Entry 2IOP (X-ray diffraction, 3.55 A resolution); this record covers chains A and B.

# Chain A (and B)
Molecule: Chaperone protein htpG
From: Escherichia coli
Notes: chain B of this document is another copy of the same molecule, construct and numbering; everything in this record applies to it too
UniProtKB: P0A6Z3 (HTPG_ECOLI); residues 1-624 here = UniProt positions 1-624
Sequence (624 residues; each row starts with the number of its first residue):
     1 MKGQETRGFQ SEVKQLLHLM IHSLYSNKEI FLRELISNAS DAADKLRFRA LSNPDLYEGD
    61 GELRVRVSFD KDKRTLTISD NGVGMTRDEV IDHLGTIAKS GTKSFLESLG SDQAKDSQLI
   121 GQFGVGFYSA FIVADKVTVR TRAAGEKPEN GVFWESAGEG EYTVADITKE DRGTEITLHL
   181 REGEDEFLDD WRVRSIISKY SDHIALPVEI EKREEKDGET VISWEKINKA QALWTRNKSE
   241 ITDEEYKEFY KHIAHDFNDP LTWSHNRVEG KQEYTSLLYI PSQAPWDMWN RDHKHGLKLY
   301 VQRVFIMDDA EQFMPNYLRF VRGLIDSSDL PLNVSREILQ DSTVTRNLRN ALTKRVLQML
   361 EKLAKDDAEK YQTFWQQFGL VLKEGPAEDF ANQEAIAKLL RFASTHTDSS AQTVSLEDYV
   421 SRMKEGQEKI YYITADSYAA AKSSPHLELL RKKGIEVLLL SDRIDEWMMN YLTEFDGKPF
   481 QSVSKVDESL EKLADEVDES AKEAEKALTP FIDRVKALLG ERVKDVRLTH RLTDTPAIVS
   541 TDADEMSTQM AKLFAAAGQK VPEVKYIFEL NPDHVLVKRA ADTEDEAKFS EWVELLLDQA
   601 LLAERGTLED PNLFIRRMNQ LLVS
Disordered / not traced: 494-499 (chain B: 118-120, 494-499)
Residues lining bound ligands: ADP (adenosine-5'-diphosphate): Asn38, Ala39, Ala42, Lys45, Asp80, Gly84, Met85, His93, Thr96, Ile97, Ala98, Lys99, Gly126, Phe127, Tyr128, Thr174
What the authors report for this chain:
  - self-association interface (contacts with another copy of this molecule): Leu106 to Asp112
  - conformationally variable residues (loop rearrangement): Lys99 to Ser108, Asp112 to Asp116

# How chain A and chain B interact
Contacting residue pairs - 33 pairs, chain A then chain B:
  Glu107(A) with Ser111(B); Gln113(B)
  Leu109(A) with Ser111(B)
  Gly110(A) with Gly110(B)
  Ser111(A) with Leu109(B)
  Gln113(A) with Glu107(B)
  Asn290(A) with Trp289(B), hydrogen bond (side chain-backbone); Asn290(B), hydrogen bond
  Arg291(A) with Arg291(B)
  Asp292(A) with Arg291(B)
  His293(A) with Arg291(B)
  Ala439(A) with Glu609(B); Asp610(B)
  Ser443(A) with Asp610(B), hydrogen bond; Asn612(B)
  His574(A) with Val623(B)
  Val575(A) with Val623(B), hydrophobic
  Leu576(A) with Leu622(B); Val623(B), hydrophobic
  Arg579(A) with Leu622(B)
  Leu595(A) with Leu622(B), hydrophobic
  Gln599(A) with Met618(B); Asn619(B), hydrogen bond
  Leu602(A) with Pro611(B), hydrophobic; Ile615(B), hydrophobic
  Pro611(A) with Leu602(B), hydrophobic
  Phe614(A) with Phe614(B), hydrophobic; Met618(B), hydrophobic
  Ile615(A) with Gln599(B)
  Asn619(A) with Leu576(B)
  Leu622(A) with Arg579(B), hydrogen bond (backbone-side chain); Trp592(B), hydrophobic
  Val623(A) with Val575(B), hydrophobic
Also at the interface, not in a pair above, chain A (28 interface residues in all): Lys442, Ser444, Asp534, Ala603
Also at the interface, not in a pair above, chain B (25 interface residues in all): Arg616

# Summary
Chain A and chain B form an interface of 28 and 25 residues respectively, with 5 hydrogen bonds. Polar
contacts include Asn290(A)-Trp289(B), Asn290(A)-Asn290(B) and Ser443(A)-Asp610(B). Bound to chain A: ADP. From
the paper: conformational variability at Lys99(A) and Asp112(A); a self-association interface involving
Leu106(A).
Both chains are Chaperone protein htpG (Escherichia coli). Entry 2IOP (Crystal Structure of Full-length HtpG,
the Escherichia coli Hsp90, Bound to ADP) was determined by X-ray diffraction together with 2IOQ, 2IOR and
2GQ0 from the same study.
